PDB entry 8CME | X-ray diffraction, 2.26 A resolution | chains B and C of the 3 polymer chains in the assembly

== Chain B ==
Name: Human leukocyte antigen DR beta chain allotype DR1 (DRB1*0101)
Organism: Homo sapiens
Amino-acid sequence (194 residues; row label = number of the first residue in the row; numbers below 1 keep their minus sign (Met-3 is residue -3)):
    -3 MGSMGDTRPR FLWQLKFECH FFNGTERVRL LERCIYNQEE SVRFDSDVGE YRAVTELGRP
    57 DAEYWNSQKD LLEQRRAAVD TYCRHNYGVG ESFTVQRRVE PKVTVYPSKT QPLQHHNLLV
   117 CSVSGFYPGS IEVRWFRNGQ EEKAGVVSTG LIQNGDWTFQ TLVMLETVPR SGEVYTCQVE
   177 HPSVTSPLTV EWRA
Not modelled in the structure: -3 to -1
Cystine bridges: Cys15-Cys79, Cys117-Cys173

== Chain C ==
Name: Membrane protein
Reference sequence: P0DTC5 (VME1_SARS2); residues 1-15 here correspond to UniProt positions 176-190 (UniProt number = residue number + 175)
Amino-acid sequence (15 residues; each row starts with the number of its first residue):
     1 LSYYKLGASQ RVAGD

== Chain B / chain C interface ==
Contacting residue pairs - 25 pairs, chain B then chain C:
  Leu11(B) - Ser9(C)
  Phe13(B) - Gly7(C)
  Phe13(B) - Ala8(C)
  Pro56(B) - Ala13(C)
  Asp57(B) - Val12(C)
  Asp57(B) - Ala13(C)  hydrogen bond (side chain-backbone)
  Tyr60(B) - Arg11(C)
  Tyr60(B) - Ala13(C)  hydrophobic
  Trp61(B) - Arg11(C)  hydrogen bond (side chain-backbone)
  Trp61(B) - Val12(C)  hydrophobic
  Leu67(B) - Gln10(C)
  Arg71(B) - Ala8(C)  hydrogen bond (side chain-backbone)
  Arg71(B) - Gln10(C)
  Thr77(B) - Lys5(C)
  Tyr78(B) - Lys5(C)
  Tyr78(B) - Leu6(C)
  Tyr78(B) - Gly7(C)
  His81(B) - Tyr3(C)  hydrogen bond (side chain-backbone)
  Asn82(B) - Tyr4(C)
  Asn82(B) - Lys5(C)  hydrogen bond (side chain-backbone)
  Val85(B) - Ser2(C)
  Val85(B) - Tyr3(C)
  Val85(B) - Tyr4(C)  hydrophobic
  Gly86(B) - Tyr4(C)
  Phe89(B) - Tyr4(C)
Other interface residues (no listed pair), chain B (16 interface residues in all): Trp9

== Summary ==
16 residues of chain B face 12 of chain C across their interface; the contacts include 5 hydrogen bonds. Polar
contacts include Asp57(B)-Ala13(C), Trp61(B)-Arg11(C) and Arg71(B)-Ala8(C).
Chain B is Human leukocyte antigen DR beta chain allotype DR1 (DRB1*0101) (Homo sapiens) and chain C is
Membrane protein; the structure, Human Leukocyte Antigen class II allotype DR1 presenting SARS-CoV-2 Membrane
peptide M176-190, was determined by X-ray diffraction (same publication as 8CMB, 8CMC, 8CMD, 8CMF, 8CMG, 8CMH
and 8CMI).
